8RRO - chains B and C of the 5 polymer chains in the assembly; structure by X-ray diffraction, 3.50 A resolution.

Chain B:
Protein: G12V-TCR beta chain
Source organism: Homo sapiens
Chain sequence (246 residues; each row starts with the number of its first residue; numbering starts at 0):
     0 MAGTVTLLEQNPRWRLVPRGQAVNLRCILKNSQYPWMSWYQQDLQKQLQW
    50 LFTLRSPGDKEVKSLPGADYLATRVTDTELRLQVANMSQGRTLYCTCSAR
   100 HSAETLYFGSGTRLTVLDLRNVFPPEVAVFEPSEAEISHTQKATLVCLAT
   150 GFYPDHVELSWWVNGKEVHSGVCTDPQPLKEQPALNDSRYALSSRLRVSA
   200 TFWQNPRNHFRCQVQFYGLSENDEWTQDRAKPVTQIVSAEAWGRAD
Unresolved in the structure: 0-3
Disulfide bonds: Cys-26/Cys-94, Cys-146/Cys-211
What the authors report for this chain:
  - mutagenesis - D58E: increased binding to G12V-A3

Chain C:
Protein: HLA class I histocompatibility antigen, A alpha chain
Source organism: Homo sapiens
UniProtKB: P04439 (HLAA_HUMAN); residues 1-278 here correspond to UniProt positions 25-302 (UniProt number = residue number + 24)
Chain sequence (279 residues; row label = number of the first residue in the row; numbering starts at 0):
     0 MGSHSMRYFFTSVSRPGRGEPRFIAVGYVDDTQFVRFDSDAASQRMEPRA
    50 PWIEQEGPEYWDQETRNVKAQSQTDRVDLGTLRGYYNQSEAGSHTIQIMY
   100 GCDVGSDGRFLRGYRQDAYDGKDYIALNEDLRSWTAADMAAQITKRKWEA
   150 AHEAEQLRAYLDGTCVEWLRRYLENGKETLQRTDPPKTHMTHHPISDHEA
   200 TLRCWALGFYPAEITLTWQRDGEDQTQDTELVETRPAGDGTFQKWAAVVV
   250 PSGEEQRYTCHVQHEGLPKPLTLRWELSS
Unresolved in the structure: 0, 275-278
Construct notes: initiating methionine (0)
Disulfide bonds: Cys-101/Cys-164, Cys-203/Cys-259
Swiss-Prot annotation at these positions:
  - region: Glu-275 to Ser-278 (Connecting peptide)
  - binding site (a peptide antigen): Tyr-7, Thr-73, Tyr-84, Asp-116, Thr-143, Lys-146, Tyr-159, Tyr-171
  - modified residue: Tyr-59 (Sulfotyrosine)
  - glycosylation: Asn-86 (N-linked (GlcNAc...) asparagine)

Chain B / chain C interface:
Pairs across the interface (18; chain B residue first):
  Ser-31(B) / Lys-146(C)
  Gln-32(B) / Lys-146(C)
  Gln-32(B) / Ala-149(C)
  Gln-32(B) / Ala-150(C)
  Trp-35(B) / Thr-73(C)
  Arg-54(B) / Thr-73(C)  hydrogen bond
  Arg-54(B) / Val-76(C)
  Ser-55(B) / Gln-72(C)  hydrogen bond (side chain-backbone)
  Ser-55(B) / Arg-75(C)
  Ser-55(B) / Val-76(C)
  Pro-56(B) / Val-76(C)
  Asp-58(B) / Gln-72(C)
  Asp-58(B) / Arg-75(C)  salt bridge
  Asp-76(B) / Val-76(C)
  Arg-99(B) / Ala-150(C)
  Arg-99(B) / Glu-152(C)  salt bridge
  Arg-99(B) / Gln-155(C)  hydrogen bond
  His-100(B) / Asn-66(C)
Interface residues without a listed pair, chain C (12 interface residues in all): Ala-69, His-151
The authors on this interface:
  - interface residues, chain B: Gln-32(B), Arg-54(B), Ser-55(B), Arg-99(B)
  - hot spots on chain B (mutagenesis) - S55D: abolished binding to G12V-A3 tetramers

Overview:
The interface between chain B and chain C involves 10 residues on one side and 12 on the other, with 3
hydrogen bonds and 2 salt bridges. Polar contacts include Asp-58(B)/Arg-75(C), Arg-99(B)/Glu-152(C) and
Arg-54(B)/Thr-73(C). The paper reports that D58E of chain B increases binding to G12V-A3; interface residues
Gln-32(B), Arg-54(B) and Ser-55(B) among others.
Chain B is G12V-TCR beta chain and chain C is HLA class I histocompatibility antigen, A alpha chain, both from
Homo sapiens; the structure, G12V-TCR complex with HLA-A3, was determined by X-ray diffraction, deposited
together with 8RNI, 8RO5 and 8VJZ.
